PDB entry 2AZR | X-ray diffraction, 2.00 A resolution | chain A

[Chain A]
Protein: Tyrosine-protein phosphatase, non-receptor type 1
Source organism: Homo sapiens
Notes: EC 3.1.3.48; fragment: Catalytic Domain, residues 1-299
UniProt: P18031 (PTN1_HUMAN); residue numbers follow UniProt; this construct covers 1-299
Chain sequence (299 residues; row label = number of the first residue in the row):
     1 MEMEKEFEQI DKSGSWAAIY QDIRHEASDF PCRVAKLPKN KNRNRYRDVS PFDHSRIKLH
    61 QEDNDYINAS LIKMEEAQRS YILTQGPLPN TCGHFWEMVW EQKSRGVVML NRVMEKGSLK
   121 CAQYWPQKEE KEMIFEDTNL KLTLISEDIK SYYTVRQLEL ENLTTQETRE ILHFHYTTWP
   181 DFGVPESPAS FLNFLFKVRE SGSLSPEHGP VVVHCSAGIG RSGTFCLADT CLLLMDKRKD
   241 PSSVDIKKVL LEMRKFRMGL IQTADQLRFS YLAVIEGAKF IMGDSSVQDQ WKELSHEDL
Unresolved in the structure: 1, 299
Swiss-Prot annotation at these positions:
  - active site: Cys-215 (Phosphocysteine intermediate)
  - binding site (substrate): Asp-181, Cys-215 to Arg-221, Gln-262
  - modified residue: Met-1 (N-acetylmethionine), Tyr-20 (Phosphotyrosine), Ser-50 (Phosphoserine), Tyr-66 (Phosphotyrosine), Cys-215 (Cysteine persulfide), Ser-242 (Phosphoserine), Ser-243 (Phosphoserine)
  - cross-link: Cys-215 to Ser-216 (N,N-(cysteine-1,S-diyl)serine (Cys-Ser))
  - mutagenesis: Ser-50 (S50A/D: No phosphorylation), Asp-181 (D181A: Substrate-trapping mutant), Cys-215 (C215S: Catalytically inactive mutant; abolishes sulfhydration)

[Overview]
Curated annotation (UniProt) lists active-site residue Cys-215, 9 substrate-binding residues and 3 mutagenesis
sites.
Chain A is Tyrosine-protein phosphatase, non-receptor type 1 (Homo sapiens); the structure, Crystal structure
of PTP1B with Bicyclic Thiophene inhibitor, was determined by X-ray diffraction, deposited together with 2B07.
